1H27 - chains B and E of the 3 polymer chains in the assembly; structure by X-ray diffraction, 2.20 A resolution.

== Chain B ==
Molecule: Cyclin A2
Organism: Homo sapiens
Notes: fragment: cyclin fold, residues 175-432
UniProt: P20248 (CGA2_HUMAN); residues 175-432 here = UniProt positions 175-432
Chain sequence (259 residues; each row starts with the number of its first residue):
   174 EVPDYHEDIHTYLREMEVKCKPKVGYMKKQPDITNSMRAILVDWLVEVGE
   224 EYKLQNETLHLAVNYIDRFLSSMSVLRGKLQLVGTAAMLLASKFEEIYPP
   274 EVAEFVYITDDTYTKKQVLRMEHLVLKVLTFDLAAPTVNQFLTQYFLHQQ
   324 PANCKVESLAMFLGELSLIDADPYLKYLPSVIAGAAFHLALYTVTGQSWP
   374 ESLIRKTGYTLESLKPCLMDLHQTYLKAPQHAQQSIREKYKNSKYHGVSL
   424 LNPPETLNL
Not modelled in the structure: 174

== Chain E ==
Molecule: Cyclin-dependent kinase inhibitor 1B
UniProt: P46527 (CNDB_HUMAN); residues 25-35 here = UniProt positions 25-35
Chain sequence (11 residues; row label = number of the first residue in the row):
    25 KPSACRNLFGP
Not modelled in the structure: 25-29

== How chain B and chain E interact ==
Pairs across the interface (13; chain B residue first):
  Met210(B) with Phe33(E)
  Ile213(B) with Leu32(E), hydrophobic
  Leu214(B) with Leu32(E), hydrophobic; Phe33(E), hydrophobic
  Trp217(B) with Arg30(E)
  Glu220(B) with Arg30(E), salt bridge
  Arg250(B) with Phe33(E)
  Leu253(B) with Phe33(E), hydrophobic
  Gln254(B) with Arg30(E); Asn31(E); Leu32(E)
  Ile281(B) with Arg30(E), hydrogen bond (backbone-backbone)
  Thr285(B) with Asn31(E), hydrogen bond
Interface residues without a listed pair, chain B (12 interface residues in all): Thr282, Asp283

== Overview ==
12 residues of chain B and 4 residues of chain E are in contact; the contacts include 2 hydrogen bonds and 1
salt bridge. Polar pairs include Glu220(B)-Arg30(E), Thr285(B)-Asn31(E) and Ile281(B)-Arg30(E).
Here chain B is Cyclin A2 (Homo sapiens) and chain E is Cyclin-dependent kinase inhibitor 1B. Entry 1H27
(CDK2/CyclinA in complex with an 11-residue recruitment peptide from p27) was determined by X-ray diffraction
together with 1H24, 1H25, 1H26 and 1H28 from the same study.
